PDB entry 8CT9 | electron microscopy, 6.80 A resolution (low resolution: residue-level contacts below are approximate; hydrogen-bond / salt-bridge calls are withheld) | chains C and E of the 34 polymer chains in the assembly

Chain C (and E):
Name: Dynamin-like 120 kDa protein, mitochondrial
Source organism: Homo sapiens
Notes: EC 3.6.5.5; chain E of this document is another copy of the same molecule, construct and numbering; everything in this record applies to it too
UniProtKB: O60313 (OPA1_HUMAN); numbering as in UniProt (aligned over 1-960)
Amino-acid sequence (960 residues; row label = number of the first residue in the row):
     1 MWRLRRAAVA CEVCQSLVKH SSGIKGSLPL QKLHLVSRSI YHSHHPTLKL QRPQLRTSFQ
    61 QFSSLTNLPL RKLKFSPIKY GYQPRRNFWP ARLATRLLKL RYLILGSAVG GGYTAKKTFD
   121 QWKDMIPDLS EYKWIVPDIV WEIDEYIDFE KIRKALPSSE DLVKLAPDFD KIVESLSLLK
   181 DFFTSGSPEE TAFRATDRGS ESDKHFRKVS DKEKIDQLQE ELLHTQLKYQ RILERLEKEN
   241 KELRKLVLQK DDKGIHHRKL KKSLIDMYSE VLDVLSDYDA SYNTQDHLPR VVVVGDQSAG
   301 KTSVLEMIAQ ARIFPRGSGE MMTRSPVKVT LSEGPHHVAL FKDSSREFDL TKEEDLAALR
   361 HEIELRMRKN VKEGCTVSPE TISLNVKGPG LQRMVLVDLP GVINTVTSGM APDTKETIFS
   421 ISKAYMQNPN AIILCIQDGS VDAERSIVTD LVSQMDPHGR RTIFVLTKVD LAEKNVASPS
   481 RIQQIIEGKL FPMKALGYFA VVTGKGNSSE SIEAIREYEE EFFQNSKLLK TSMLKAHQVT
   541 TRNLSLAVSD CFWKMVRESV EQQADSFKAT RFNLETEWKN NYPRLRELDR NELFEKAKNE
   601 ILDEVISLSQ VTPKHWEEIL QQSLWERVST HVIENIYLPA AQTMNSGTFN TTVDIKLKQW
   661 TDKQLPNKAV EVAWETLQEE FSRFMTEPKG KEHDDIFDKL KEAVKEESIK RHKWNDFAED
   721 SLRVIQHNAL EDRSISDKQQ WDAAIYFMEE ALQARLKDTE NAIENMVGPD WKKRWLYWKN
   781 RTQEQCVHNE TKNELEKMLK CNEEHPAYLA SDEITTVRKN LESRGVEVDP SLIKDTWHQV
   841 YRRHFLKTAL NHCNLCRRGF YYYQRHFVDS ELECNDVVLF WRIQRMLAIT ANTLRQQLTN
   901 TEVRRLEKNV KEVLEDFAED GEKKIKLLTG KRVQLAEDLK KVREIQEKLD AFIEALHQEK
Disordered / not traced: 1-262
Swiss-Prot annotation at these positions:
  - region: Gly295 to Thr302 (G1 motif), Met321 to Arg324 (G2 motif), Asp398 to Gly401 (G3 motif), Thr467 to Asp470 (G4 motif), Val501 to Gly504 (G5 motif)
  - binding site (GTP): Ser298, Gly300, Lys301, Thr302, Ser303, Gly317, Lys468, Asp470, Thr503, Gly506, Asn507
  - binding site (Mg(2+)): Thr302, Thr323, Asp398
  - site: Arg194, Ala195 (Cleavage at site S1)
  - modified residue: Lys228 (N6-acetyllysine)
Cystine bridges: Cys856-Cys874
Reported in the primary citation:
  - binding site for cardiolipin: Arg857, Arg858
  - mutagenesis - W771A, K772E, R774E, R781E, K797E, K800E, R824E: abolished binding to membrane
  - mutagenesis - W775A: unchanged binding to membrane

Chain C / chain E interface:
Pairs across the interface - 8 pairs, chain C then chain E:
  Asp812(C) with Lys819(E)
  Glu813(C) with Lys819(E)
  Thr815(C) with Asp812(E)
  Thr816(C) with Thr816(E); Lys819(E)
  Lys819(C) with Asp812(E); Glu813(E); Thr816(E)
Also at the interface, not in a pair above, chain C (6 interface residues in all): Asn820
Also at the interface, not in a pair above, chain E (6 interface residues in all): Thr815, Asn820

Overview:
Chain C and chain E each contribute 6 residues to their interface. UniProt lists 11 GTP-binding residues and 3
Mg2+-binding residues on chain C. From the paper: a binding site for cardiolipin at Arg857(C) and Arg858(C);
W771A, K772E and R774E of chain C, among others, abolish binding to membrane; 8 substitutions were tested in
all.
Both chains are Dynamin-like 120 kDa protein, mitochondrial (Homo sapiens). Entry 8CT9 (CryoEM structure of
human S-OPA1 assembled on lipid membrane in membrane-distal state) was determined by electron microscopy,
deposited together with 8CT1.
